4M77 - chains F and G of the 7 polymer chains in the assembly; structure by X-ray diffraction, 3.11 A resolution.

# Chain F
Protein: U6 snRNA-associated Sm-like protein LSm7
Source organism: Saccharomyces cerevisiae
UniProtKB: P53905 (LSM7_YEAST); residue numbers follow UniProt; this construct covers 1-115
Chain sequence (115 residues; row label = number of the first residue in the row):
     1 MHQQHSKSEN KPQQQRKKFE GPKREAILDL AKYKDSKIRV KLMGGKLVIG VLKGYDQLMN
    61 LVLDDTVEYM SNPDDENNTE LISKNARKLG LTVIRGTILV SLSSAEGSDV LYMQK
Disordered / not traced: 1-26, 71-84, 106-115
UniProt features mapped onto this chain:
  - mutagenesis: R95 (R95A: Slightly reduces affinity for poly-U RNA ends)

# Chain G
Protein: U6 snRNA-associated Sm-like protein LSm4
Source organism: Saccharomyces cerevisiae
UniProtKB: P40070 (LSM4_YEAST); numbering as in UniProt (aligned over 1-93)
Chain sequence (93 residues; numbered 1 to 93; the number before each row is that of its first residue):
     1 MLPLYLLTNA KGQQMQIELK NGEIIQGILT NVDNWMNLTL SNVTEYSEES AINSEDNAES
    61 SKAVKLNEIY IRGTFIKFIK LQDNIIDKVK QQI
Disordered / not traced: 48-63, 87-93
UniProt features mapped onto this chain:
  - mutagenesis: R72 (R72A: Slightly reduces affinity for poly-U RNA ends)

# Interface between chain F and chain G
Residue-residue contacts - 25 pairs, chain F then chain G:
  I27(F) - N31(G)
  I27(F) - D33(G)
  I27(F) - N37(G)
  I27(F) - T39(G)
  I27(F) - Y70(G)  hydrophobic
  L28(F) - E68(G)
  L28(F) - Y70(G)  hydrophobic
  K32(F) - E68(G)  salt bridge
  Y33(F) - E68(G)
  R39(F) - E45(G)  salt bridge
  K41(F) - E23(G)  salt bridge
  K41(F) - E45(G)  salt bridge
  M59(F) - Y70(G)  hydrophobic
  G96(F) - R72(G)  hydrogen bond (backbone-side chain)
  L99(F) - Y70(G)  hydrophobic
  L99(F) - R72(G)  hydrogen bond (backbone-side chain)
  V100(F) - I71(G)
  V100(F) - R72(G)  hydrogen bond (backbone-backbone)
  V100(F) - F75(G)  hydrophobic
  S101(F) - Y70(G)
  L102(F) - I69(G)
  L102(F) - Y70(G)  hydrogen bond (backbone-backbone)
  S103(F) - L66(G)
  S103(F) - I69(G)
  S104(F) - L66(G)
Interface residues without a listed pair, chain G (15 interface residues in all): V32, L38

# Overview
14 residues of chain F face 15 of chain G across their interface; the contacts include 4 hydrogen bonds and 4
salt bridges. Among the polar pairs are K32(F)-E68(G), R39(F)-E45(G) and K41(F)-E23(G).
Chain F is U6 snRNA-associated Sm-like protein LSm7 and chain G is U6 snRNA-associated Sm-like protein LSm4,
both from Saccharomyces cerevisiae; the structure, Crystal structure of Lsm2-8 complex, space group I212121,
was determined by X-ray diffraction together with 4M78, 4M7A, 4M7D and 4M75 from the same study.
